5X9L - chain A; structure by X-ray diffraction, 0.90 A resolution.

# Chain A
Name: Thaumatin I
From: Thaumatococcus daniellii
Reference sequence: Q8RVT0 (Q8RVT0_THADA); residues 1-207 here = UniProt positions 1-207
Amino-acid sequence (207 residues; numbered 1 to 207; the number before each row is that of its first residue):
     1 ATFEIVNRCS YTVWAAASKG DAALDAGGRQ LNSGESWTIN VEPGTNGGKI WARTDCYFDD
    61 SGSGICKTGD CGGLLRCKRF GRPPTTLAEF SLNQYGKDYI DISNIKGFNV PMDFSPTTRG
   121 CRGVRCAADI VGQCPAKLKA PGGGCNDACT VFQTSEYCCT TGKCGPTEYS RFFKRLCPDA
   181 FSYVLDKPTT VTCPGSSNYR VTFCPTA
Disulfide bonds: Cys-9/Cys-204, Cys-56/Cys-66, Cys-71/Cys-77, Cys-121/Cys-193, Cys-126/Cys-177, Cys-134/Cys-145, Cys-149/Cys-158, Cys-159/Cys-164

# Summary
Chain A is Thaumatin I (Thaumatococcus daniellii); the structure, Recombinant thaumatin I at 0.9 Angstrom, was
determined by X-ray diffraction (same publication as 5X9M).
